PDB entry 6GPC | X-ray diffraction, 1.75 A resolution | chain A

== Chain A ==
Molecule: Amino acid ABC transporter, periplasmic amino acid-binding protein
From: Thermotoga maritima (strain ATCC 43589 / MSB8 / DSM 3109 / JCM 10099)
Reference sequence: Q9WZ62 (Q9WZ62_THEMA); the construct has insertions or renumbered stretches relative to UniProt, so the offset changes along the chain: 1-96 = UniProt 20-115; 102-126 = UniProt 207-231
Sequence (126 residues; each row starts with the number of its first residue):
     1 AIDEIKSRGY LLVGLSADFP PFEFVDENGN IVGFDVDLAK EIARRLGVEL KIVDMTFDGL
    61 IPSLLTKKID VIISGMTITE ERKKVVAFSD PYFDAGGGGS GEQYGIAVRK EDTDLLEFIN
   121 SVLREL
Differences from the reference sequence: linker (97-101)
Small-molecule neighbours: arginine (ARG): S16, D18, F19, E23, F57, S74, G75, M76, T77, R82, E102, Y104

== In short ==
Chain A binds arginine.
Chain A is Amino acid ABC transporter, periplasmic amino acid-binding protein (Thermotoga maritima (strain
ATCC 43589 / MSB8 / DSM 3109 / JCM 10099)); the structure, Crystal structure of the arginine-bound form of
domain 1 from TmArgBP, was determined by X-ray diffraction (same publication as 6GPD and 6GPM).
